2K1N - chains A and D of the 6 polymer chains in the assembly; structure by solution NMR.

# Chain A (and D)
Protein: AbrB family transcriptional regulator
Source organism: Bacillus subtilis
Notes: fragment: sequence database residues 3-57; chain D of this document is another copy of the same molecule, construct and numbering; everything in this record applies to it too
UniProtKB: A0A063X7Z2 (A0A063X7Z2_BACIU); residues 1-55 here = UniProt positions 1-55
Amino-acid sequence (55 residues; each row starts with the number of its first residue):
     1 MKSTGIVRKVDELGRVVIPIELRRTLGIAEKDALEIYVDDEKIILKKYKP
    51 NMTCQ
From the paper describing this entry:
  - binding site for the 25-nt DNA strand: R8, K9, D11, E12, R15, R23, R24
  - conformationally variable residues: R24
  - self-association interface (contacts with another copy of this molecule); pairs are residue here / residue on that copy: C54-C54 (disulfide) (citing earlier work)

# Interface between chain A and chain D
Contacting residue pairs (6):
  E21(A) - E21(D)
  E21(A) - R24(D)
  R24(A) - I20(D)
  R24(A) - E21(D)
  T25(A) - K2(D)
  T25(A) - E21(D)
Interface residues without a listed pair, chain A (4 interface residues in all): I20

# Overview
Chain A and chain D each contribute 4 residues to their interface. The paper reports a binding site for the
25-nt DNA strand at R8(A), K9(A) and D11(A) among others; conformational variability at R24(A).
Chain A and chain D are both AbrB family transcriptional regulator (Bacillus subtilis); the structure, DNA
bound structure of the N-terminal domain of AbrB, was determined by solution NMR.
